7TEJ - chains L and X of the 28 polymer chains in the assembly; structure by electron microscopy, 2.74 A resolution.

Chain L:
Molecule: Proteasome subunit beta type-5
Source organism: Saccharomyces cerevisiae S288C
Notes: EC 3.4.25.1
Reference sequence: P30656 (PSB5_YEAST); numbering as in UniProt (aligned over 1-287)
Amino-acid sequence (287 residues; numbered 1 to 287; the number before each row is that of its first residue):
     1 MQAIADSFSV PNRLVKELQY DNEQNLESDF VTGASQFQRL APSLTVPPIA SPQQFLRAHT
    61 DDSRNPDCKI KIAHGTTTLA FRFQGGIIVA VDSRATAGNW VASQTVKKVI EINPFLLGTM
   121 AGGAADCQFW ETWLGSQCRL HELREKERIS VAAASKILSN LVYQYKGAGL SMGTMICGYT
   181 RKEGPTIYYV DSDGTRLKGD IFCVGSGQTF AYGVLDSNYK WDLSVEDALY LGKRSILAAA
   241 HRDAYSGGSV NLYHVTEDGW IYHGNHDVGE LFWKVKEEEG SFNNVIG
Disordered / not traced: 1-75, 122-128, 167-170
Reported in the primary citation:
  - catalytic residues: T76 (citing earlier work)

Chain X:
Molecule: Proteasome subunit beta type-3
Source organism: Saccharomyces cerevisiae S288C
Notes: EC 3.4.25.1
Reference sequence: P25451 (PSB3_YEAST); residues 0-204 here correspond to UniProt positions 1-205 (UniProt number = residue number + 1)
Amino-acid sequence (205 residues; row label = number of the first residue in the row; numbering starts at 0):
     0 MSDPSSINGG IVVAMTGKDC VAIACDLRLG SQSLGVSNKF EKIFHYGHVF LGITGLATDV
    60 TTLNEMFRYK TNLYKLKEER AIEPETFTQL VSSSLYERRF GPYFVGPVVA GINSKSGKPF
   120 IAGFDLIGCI DEAKDFIVSG TASDQLFGMC ESLYEPNLEP EDLFETISQA LLNAADRDAL
   180 SGWGAVVYII KKDEVVKRYL KMRQD
Disordered / not traced: 0-1
Swiss-Prot annotation at these positions:
  - modified residue: S30 (Phosphoserine)
  - cross-link: K69 (Glycyl lysine isopeptide (Lys-Gly) (interchain with G-Cter in ubiquitin))

Chain L / chain X interface:
Pairs across the interface (44):
  R94(L) - D204(X)  salt bridge
  N99(L) - S5(X)  hydrogen bond
  N99(L) - R176(X)
  N99(L) - D177(X)
  N99(L) - A178(X)  hydrogen bond (backbone-backbone)
  N99(L) - L179(X)
  W100(L) - Q144(X)
  W100(L) - R176(X)
  V101(L) - R176(X)  hydrogen bond (backbone-side chain)
  V101(L) - A178(X)
  A102(L) - R176(X)  hydrogen bond (backbone-side chain)
  S103(L) - R176(X)
  Q104(L) - D175(X)  hydrogen bond (side chain-backbone)
  F210(L) - L33(X)  hydrophobic
  A240(L) - D204(X)
  H241(L) - W182(X)  hydrogen bond (backbone-side chain)
  H241(L) - Q203(X)  hydrogen bond (side chain-backbone)
  R242(L) - S32(X)
  R242(L) - L33(X)
  R242(L) - G34(X)  hydrogen bond (side chain-backbone)
  R242(L) - V35(X)  hydrogen bond (side chain-backbone)
  R242(L) - W182(X)
  D243(L) - S32(X)
  A244(L) - R27(X)
  A244(L) - S32(X)  hydrogen bond (backbone-backbone)
  A244(L) - A178(X)
  Y245(L) - S32(X)
  Y245(L) - A178(X)  hydrophobic
  S246(L) - D204(X)
  G247(L) - D204(X)
  G248(L) - R202(X)  hydrogen bond (backbone-side chain)
  G248(L) - D204(X)  hydrogen bond (backbone-side chain)
  D267(L) - R202(X)  salt bridge
  V268(L) - R202(X)
  V268(L) - D204(X)
  G269(L) - R202(X)
  F272(L) - Q203(X)
  W273(L) - K200(X)
  W273(L) - M201(X)
  W273(L) - Q203(X)
  N284(L) - N37(X)  hydrogen bond
  N284(L) - K38(X)
  V285(L) - Q203(X)
  I286(L) - K38(X)
Other interface residues (no listed pair), chain L (26 interface residues in all): G98
Other interface residues (no listed pair), chain X (21 interface residues in all): Q31

In short:
The interface between chain L and chain X involves 26 residues on one side and 21 on the other; the contacts
include 13 hydrogen bonds and 2 salt bridges. Polar contacts include R94(L)-D204(X), D267(L)-R202(X) and
N99(L)-S5(X). The paper reports the catalytic residue T76(L).
Chain L is Proteasome subunit beta type-5 and chain X is Proteasome subunit beta type-3, both from
Saccharomyces cerevisiae S288C; the structure, Cryo-EM structure of the 20S Alpha 3 Deletion proteasome core
particle, was determined by electron microscopy, deposited together with 7TEO.
